PDB entry 5FNY | X-ray diffraction, 2.01 A resolution | chain A

# Chain A
Protein: Iron-sulfur cluster repair protein ytfe
From: Escherichia coli
Notes: EC 1.7.2.5
Reference sequence: P69506 (YTFE_ECOLI); numbering as in UniProt (aligned over 1-220)
Sequence (220 residues; numbered 1 to 220; the number before each row is that of its first residue):
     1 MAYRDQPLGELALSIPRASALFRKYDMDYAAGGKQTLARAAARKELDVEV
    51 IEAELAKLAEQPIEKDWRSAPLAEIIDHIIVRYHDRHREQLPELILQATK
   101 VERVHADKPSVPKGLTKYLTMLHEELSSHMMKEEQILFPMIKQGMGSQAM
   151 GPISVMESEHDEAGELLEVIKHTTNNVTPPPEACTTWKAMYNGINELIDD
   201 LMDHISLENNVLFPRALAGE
Not modelled in the structure: 1
Sequence notes: engineered mutation Ala30 (Cys in P69506), Ala31 (Cys in P69506)
Metal / ion sites: Zn2+ site 1: His84, Glu133, His204, Glu208 (together with oxygen atom); Zn2+ site 2: His129, Glu133, His160, Glu208 (together with oxygen atom)
Residues lining bound ligands: oxygen atom (O): His84, His129, Glu133, His160, His204, Ile205, Glu208

# In short
Ligands of chain A: oxygen atom. The Zn2+ site 1 is built by His84, Glu133, His204 and Glu208. His129, Glu133,
His160 and Glu208 form the Zn2+ site 2.
Chain A is Iron-sulfur cluster repair protein ytfe (Escherichia coli); the structure, Low solvent content
crystal form of Zn containing Iron sulfur cluster repair protein YtfE, was determined by X-ray diffraction
(same publication as 5FNN and 5FNP).
